Entry 9CP2 (electron microscopy, 2.94 A resolution); this record covers chains G and S of the 7 polymer chains in the assembly.

== Chain G ==
Protein: CRISPR system aCascade subunit Cas5 1
Organism: Saccharolobus solfataricus P2
UniProtKB: Q97Y92 (CAS5A_SACS2); residues 1-240 here = UniProt positions 1-240
Sequence (240 residues; each row starts with the number of its first residue):
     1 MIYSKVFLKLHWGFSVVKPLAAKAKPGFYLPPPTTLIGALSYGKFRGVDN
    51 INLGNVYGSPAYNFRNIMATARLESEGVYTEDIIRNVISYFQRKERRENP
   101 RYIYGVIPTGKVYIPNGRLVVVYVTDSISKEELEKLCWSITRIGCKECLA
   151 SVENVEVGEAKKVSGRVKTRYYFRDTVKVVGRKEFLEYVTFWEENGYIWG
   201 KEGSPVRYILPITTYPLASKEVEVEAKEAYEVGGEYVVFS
Unresolved in the structure: 21-23, 83-108

== Chain S ==
Molecule: 63-nt RNA strand
Organism: Saccharolobus solfataricus
Sequence (63 nucleotides; row label = number of the first residue in the row):
     1 AUUGAAAGUUCUGUUUCGAAGAAAACCCGCCUCAGAUUCAUUAUGGGGAU
    51 AAUCUCUUAUAGA
Unresolved in the structure: 28-63

== Chain G / chain S interface ==
Residue-residue contacts (32):
  Val16(G) - U3(S)  sugar contact
  Val16(G) - G4(S)  phosphate contact
  Val17(G) - U3(S)  hydrogen bond to the sugar
  Val17(G) - G4(S)  hydrogen bond to the phosphate
  Lys18(G) - U3(S)  sugar contact
  Thr34(G) - U3(S)  phosphate contact
  Thr35(G) - U2(S)  sugar contact
  Thr35(G) - U3(S)  hydrogen bond to the phosphate
  Gly38(G) - U2(S)  hydrogen bond to the base
  Ala39(G) - U2(S)  base contact
  Ser41(G) - A1(S)  hydrogen bond to the phosphate
  Tyr42(G) - A1(S)  sugar contact
  Gly47(G) - A1(S)  hydrogen bond to the base
  Val48(G) - A1(S)  base contact
  Asp49(G) - A1(S)  base contact
  Ser59(G) - U2(S)  phosphate contact
  Pro60(G) - A1(S)  phosphate contact
  Pro60(G) - U2(S)  phosphate contact
  Ala61(G) - A1(S)  phosphate contact
  Arg142(G) - U2(S)  hydrogen bond to the base
  Arg142(G) - G4(S)  sugar contact
  Gly144(G) - U2(S)  hydrogen bond to the sugar
  Gly144(G) - G4(S)  sugar contact
  Cys145(G) - A5(S)  phosphate contact
  Lys146(G) - A5(S)  hydrogen bond to the phosphate
  Lys146(G) - A6(S)  salt bridge to the phosphate
  Trp192(G) - U3(S)  phosphate contact
  Gly196(G) - G4(S)  hydrogen bond to the base
  Trp199(G) - G4(S)  base contact
  Lys201(G) - U3(S)  base contact
  Glu202(G) - U3(S)  base contact
  Gly203(G) - U3(S)  hydrogen bond to the base
Other interface residues (no listed pair), chain G (30 interface residues in all): Ser15, Pro19, Phe45, Arg46, Tyr197
Other interface residues (no listed pair), chain S (7 interface residues in all): A7

== In short ==
30 residues of chain G face 7 of chain S across their interface, with 11 hydrogen bonds and 1 salt bridge.
Polar contacts include Gly38(G)-U2(S), Gly47(G)-A1(S) and Arg142(G)-U2(S).
Chain G is CRISPR system aCascade subunit Cas5 1 (Saccharolobus solfataricus P2) and chain S is a 63-nt RNA
strand (Saccharolobus solfataricus); the structure, Post-targeting aCASCADE Type IA CRISPR_Cas Surveillance
Complexes, was determined by electron microscopy.
